PDB entry 7KZS | electron microscopy, 4.20 A resolution (low resolution: residue-level contacts below are approximate; hydrogen-bond / salt-bridge calls are withheld) | chains S and W of the 19 polymer chains in the assembly

[Chain S]
Protein: Fanconi anemia group A protein
Organism: Homo sapiens
UniProtKB: O15360 (FANCA_HUMAN); numbering as in UniProt (aligned over 1-1455)
Chain sequence (1477 residues; each row starts with the number of its first residue):
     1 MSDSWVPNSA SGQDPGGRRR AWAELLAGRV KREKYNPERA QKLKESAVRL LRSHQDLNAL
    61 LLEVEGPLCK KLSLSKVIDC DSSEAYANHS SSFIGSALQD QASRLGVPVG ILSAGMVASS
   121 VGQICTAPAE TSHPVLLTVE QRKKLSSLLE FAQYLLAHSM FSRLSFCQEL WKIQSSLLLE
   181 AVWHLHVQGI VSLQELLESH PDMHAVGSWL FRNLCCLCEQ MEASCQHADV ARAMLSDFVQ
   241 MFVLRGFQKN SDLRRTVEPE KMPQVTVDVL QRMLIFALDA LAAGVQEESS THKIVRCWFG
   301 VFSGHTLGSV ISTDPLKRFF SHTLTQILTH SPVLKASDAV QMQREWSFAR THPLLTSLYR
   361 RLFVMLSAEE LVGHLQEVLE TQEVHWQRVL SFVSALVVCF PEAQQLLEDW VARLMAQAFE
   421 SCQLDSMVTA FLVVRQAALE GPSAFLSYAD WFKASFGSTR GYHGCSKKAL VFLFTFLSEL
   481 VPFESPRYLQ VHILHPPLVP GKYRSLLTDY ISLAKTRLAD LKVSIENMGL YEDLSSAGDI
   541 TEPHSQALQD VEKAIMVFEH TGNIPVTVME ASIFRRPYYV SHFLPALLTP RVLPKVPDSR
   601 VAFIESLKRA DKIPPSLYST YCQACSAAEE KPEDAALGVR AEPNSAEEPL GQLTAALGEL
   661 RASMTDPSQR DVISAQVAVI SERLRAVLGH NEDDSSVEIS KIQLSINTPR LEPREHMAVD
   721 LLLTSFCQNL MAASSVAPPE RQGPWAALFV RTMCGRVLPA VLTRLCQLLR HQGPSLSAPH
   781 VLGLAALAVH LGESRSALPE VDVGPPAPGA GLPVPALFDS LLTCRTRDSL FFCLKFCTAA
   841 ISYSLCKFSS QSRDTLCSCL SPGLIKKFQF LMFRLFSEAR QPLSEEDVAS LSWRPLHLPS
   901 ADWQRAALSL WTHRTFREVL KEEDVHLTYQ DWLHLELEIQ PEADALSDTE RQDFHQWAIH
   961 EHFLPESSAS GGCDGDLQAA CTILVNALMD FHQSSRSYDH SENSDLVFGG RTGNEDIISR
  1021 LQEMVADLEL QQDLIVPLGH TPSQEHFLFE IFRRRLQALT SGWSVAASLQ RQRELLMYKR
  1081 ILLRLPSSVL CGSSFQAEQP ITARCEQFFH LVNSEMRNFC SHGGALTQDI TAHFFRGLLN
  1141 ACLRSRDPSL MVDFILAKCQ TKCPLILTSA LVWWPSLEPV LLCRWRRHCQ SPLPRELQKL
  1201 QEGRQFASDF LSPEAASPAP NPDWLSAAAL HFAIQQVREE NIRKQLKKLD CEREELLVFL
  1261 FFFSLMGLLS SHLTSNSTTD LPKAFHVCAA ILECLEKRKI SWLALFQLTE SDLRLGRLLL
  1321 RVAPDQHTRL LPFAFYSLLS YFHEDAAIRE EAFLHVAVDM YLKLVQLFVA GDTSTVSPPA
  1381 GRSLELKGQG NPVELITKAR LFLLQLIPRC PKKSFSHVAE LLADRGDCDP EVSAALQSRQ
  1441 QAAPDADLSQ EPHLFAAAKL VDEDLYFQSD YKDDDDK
Unresolved in the structure: 1-18, 64-90, 126-138, 247-264, 440-445, 498-502, 525-541, 628-647, 691-708, 806-812, 883-896, 1034-1042, 1370-1390, 1444-1477
Differences from the reference sequence: expression tag (1456-1477)
Swiss-Prot annotation at these positions:
  - motif: Arg18 to Lys34 (Nuclear localization signal)
  - modified residue: Ser1449 (Phosphoserine)
  - natural variant: Asn8 (N8K: In FANCA), Ala181 (A181V: In FANCA), Leu210 (L210R: In FANCA), Leu244 (L244F: In FANCA), Asp252 (D252G: In FANCA), Arg435 (R435C: In FANCA), His492 (H492R: In FANCA), Asp598 (D598N: In FANCA), Leu660 (L660P: In FANCA), Leu817 (L817P: In FANCA), Tyr843 (Y843D: In FANCA), Leu845 (L845P: In FANCA), 20 further natural variant entries in UniProt
From the paper describing this entry:
  - disease-associated variants - R951W: abolished growth in response to mitomycin C (MMC) (citing earlier work)
  - disease-associated variants - R951W: abolished catalytic activity on FANCD2 ubiquitination (citing earlier work)
  - disease-associated variants - L845P, E936G, R1055L, R1055W: decreased growth in response to MMC (citing earlier work)

[Chain W]
Protein: Fanconi anemia core complex-associated protein 20
Organism: Homo sapiens
Chain sequence (39 residues; row label = number of the first residue in the row; note: 68 numbers in that range are skipped by the numbering (no residue carries them; nothing is unmodelled there); X marks 16 residues of unknown identity (built as UNK)):
     1 XXXXXXXXX
    73 EPTEVFTVGP KTFSWTPFPP DLW
   101 XXXXXXX

[Chain S / chain W interface]
Contacting residue pairs (33):
  Gly658(S) with Phe78(W)
  Arg661(S) with Glu76(W); Val77(W); Phe78(W); Thr79(W)
  Met664(S) with Val80(W)
  Thr665(S) with Val80(W)
  Arg710(S) with Trp95(W)
  Leu711(S) with Leu94(W); Trp95(W)
  His716(S) with Pro92(W)
  Thr724(S) with Trp87(W)
  Cys727(S) with Trp87(W)
  Gln728(S) with Val77(W); Trp87(W)
  Met731(S) with Phe85(W)
  Ala732(S) with Thr79(W); Phe85(W)
  Ser735(S) with Phe85(W)
  Val736(S) with Val80(W)
  Arg764(S) with Phe90(W); Pro92(W); Trp95(W)
  Gln767(S) with Trp95(W)
  Leu768(S) with Phe90(W)
  Gln772(S) with Pro91(W); Pro92(W); Trp95(W)
  His780(S) with Trp87(W); Thr88(W); Phe90(W)
  Glu1002(S) with Trp95(W)
  Asn1003(S) with Trp95(W)
Other interface residues (no listed pair), chain S (38 interface residues in all): Ala662, Pro709, Asp720, Leu723, Pro759, Thr763, Cys766, Arg770, Leu776, Pro779, Pro799, Glu800, Val801, Asp802, Val803, Ser1004, Asp1005
Other interface residues (no listed pair), chain W (17 interface residues in all): Lys83, Ser86, Pro89, Asp93

[Summary]
Chain S and chain W form an interface of 38 and 17 residues respectively. The paper reports that L845P, E936G
and R1055L of chain S, among others, reduce growth in response to MMC; R951W of chain S abolishes growth in
response to mitomycin C (MMC).
Chain S is Fanconi anemia group A protein and chain W is Fanconi anemia core complex-associated protein 20,
both from Homo sapiens; the structure, Structure of the human fanconi anaemia Core-UBE2T-ID-DNA complex in
open state, was determined by electron microscopy, deposited together with 7KZP, 7KZQ, 7KZR, 7KZT and 7KZV.
